PDB entry 6RFR | electron microscopy, 3.20 A resolution | chains 4 and 5 of the 42 polymer chains in the assembly

Chain 4:
Molecule: Subunit NU4M of NADH:Ubiquinone Oxidoreductase (Complex I)
Source organism: Yarrowia lipolytica
Notes: EC 7.1.1.2
UniProt: S5TMP9 (S5TMP9_YARLL); residues 1-486 here = UniProt positions 1-486
Sequence (486 residues; numbered 1 to 486; the number before each row is that of its first residue):
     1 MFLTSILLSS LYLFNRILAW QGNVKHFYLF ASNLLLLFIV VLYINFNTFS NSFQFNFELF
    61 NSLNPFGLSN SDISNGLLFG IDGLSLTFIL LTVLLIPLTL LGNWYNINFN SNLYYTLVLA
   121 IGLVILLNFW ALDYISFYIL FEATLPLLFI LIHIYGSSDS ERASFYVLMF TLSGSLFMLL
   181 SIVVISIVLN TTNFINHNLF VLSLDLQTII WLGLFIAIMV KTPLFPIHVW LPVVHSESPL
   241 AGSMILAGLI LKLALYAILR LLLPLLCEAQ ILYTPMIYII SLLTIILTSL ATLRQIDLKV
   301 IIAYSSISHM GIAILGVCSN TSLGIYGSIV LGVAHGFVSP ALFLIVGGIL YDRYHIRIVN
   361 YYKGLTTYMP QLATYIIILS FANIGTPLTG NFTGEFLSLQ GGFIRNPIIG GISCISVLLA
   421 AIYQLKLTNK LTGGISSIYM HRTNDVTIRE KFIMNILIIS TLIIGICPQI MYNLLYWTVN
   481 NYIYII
Ligand contacts:
  - 1,2-Distearoyl-sn-glycerophosphoethanolamine (3PE), molecule 1: Leu3, Thr4, Leu7, Leu59, Phe60, Asn64, Phe66, Gly67, Leu68
  - 1,2-Distearoyl-sn-glycerophosphoethanolamine (3PE), molecule 2: Leu11, Phe14, Asn15, Leu18, Thr116, Leu117, Ala120, Leu147
  - 1,2-Distearoyl-sn-glycerophosphoethanolamine (3PE), molecule 3: Leu11, Asn15, Arg16
  - 1,2-Distearoyl-sn-glycerophosphoethanolamine (3PE), molecule 4: Phe14, Leu18, Val24, Tyr28, Phe109, Asn110, Ser111, Asn112, Leu113, Thr116, Ala143, Pro146, Leu147, Ile150
  - 1,2-Distearoyl-sn-glycerophosphoethanolamine (3PE), molecule 5: Phe38, Leu42, Phe55, Asn56, Phe57, Leu59, Phe60, Leu68, Leu123, Val124, Leu126, Leu127, Trp130, Ile139, Leu140, Ala143
  - 1,2-Distearoyl-sn-glycerophosphoethanolamine (3PE), molecule 6: Ser173, Gly174, Phe177, Ile216, Val220, Ile227
  - 1,2-Distearoyl-sn-glycerophosphoethanolamine (3PE), molecule 7: Leu293, Ile422, Lys426
  - 1,2-Distearoyl-sn-glycerophosphoethanolamine (3PE), molecule 8: Thr366, Thr367, Pro370, Ala373, Thr374, Ile377, Ile378, Phe381, Leu388
  - Lauryl Maltose Neopentyl Glycol (LMN): Leu180, Val184, Asp205, Ile209, Leu212, Gly213
  - diundecyl phosphatidyl choline (PLC): Ile463, Ile466, Cys467, Ile470
  - Phosphatidylinositol (T7X): Glu161, Arg162, Phe165, Tyr166, Met169, Phe170, Ser173, Phe177, Ile227

Chain 5:
Molecule: Subunit NU5M of NADH:Ubiquinone Oxidoreductase (Complex I)
Source organism: Yarrowia lipolytica
Notes: EC 7.1.1.2
UniProt: S5TF58 (S5TF58_YARLL); residues 1-655 here = UniProt positions 1-655
Sequence (655 residues; numbered 1 to 655; the number before each row is that of its first residue):
     1 MYNAISLIII LPCISWLFPL FFGRQLGYVF VTRMTSTLII ITTLITYYYF YQLLGNNNPI
    61 NLELFNYLNI DYLDINYNFE IDALTITMLL AITTISSMVH IYSIGYMETD PHQVRFFSLL
   121 SMFTFWMIIL VTGSNYFVLF VGWEFIGVTS YLLISFWVTR LQAMKSALSA VLMNRFGDAF
   181 FVLGLCVIAY VFGTLNYSTI FATAYLINTD LLVLIMLALF IAAMAKSAQF GLHNWLTLAM
   241 EGPTPVSSLL HAATLVTAGI YLLLRSANIL EYTPTVLFII LWIGALTTLS AGLIAICSND
   301 LKRIIALSTM SQLGMMTIAI GLSAYNLALF HLLGHAFFKA LLFMSAGSII HSILNESQDI
   361 RTYGGLLSYL PYTYICITIA SLSLMAMPGL TGYYTKDIII ESTYGSYSIS NYVVYWIAYL
   421 SAVLTCVYSM KILYLTFYSN PNNNTITYYN AHESNIYITL PMFILAIFAM FAGWILKDIY
   481 LGVGTDFVGT HILPNNFSYF DTEFSITQFY KLLPLISAIL VSILIVVLNE FFAIVFNLNN
   541 KYINTVYSIF NQKLVSDQIL NHFIIFKGLV TSGNIAHHVD KGSLYRLGPV GINRLLNKAS
   601 YNVINLSSNT RSSLSMNSML ILITIVSLLL LVLVMNVNFI IVIPVLISIL YILFS
Disordered / not traced: 1
Ligand contacts:
  - 1,2-Distearoyl-sn-glycerophosphoethanolamine (3PE), molecule 1: Trp16, Leu20, Phe21, His112, Arg115, Leu119, Met122, Trp126, Val148, Leu152
  - 1,2-Distearoyl-sn-glycerophosphoethanolamine (3PE), molecule 2: Gln162, Lys165, Ser166, Leu168, Ser169, Leu172, Met173, Phe176, Ile221, Met224, Gly231, Leu238, Asn561, Ile564, Ile565, Gly568, Leu569
  - 1,2-Distearoyl-sn-glycerophosphoethanolamine (3PE), molecule 3: Asn602, Leu606, Leu620, Ile623, Thr624, Ser627, Leu628, Leu630, Leu631, Val634, Val645, Leu646, Ile649, Leu650, Ile652, Leu653, Ser655
  - diundecyl phosphatidyl choline (PLC), molecule 1: Ile10, Cys13, Glu63, Leu64, Phe65
  - diundecyl phosphatidyl choline (PLC), molecule 2: Ile296, Cys297, Asn299, Lys431, Ile525, Phe536, Asn537, Leu538, Ile543, Val546, Tyr547
  - Phosphatidylinositol (T7X), molecule 1: Leu587, Gly588, Pro589, Ile592, Asn593, Leu596
  - Phosphatidylinositol (T7X), molecule 2: Ile625, Leu628, Leu629, Val632, Leu633, Asn636

How chain 4 and chain 5 interact:
Pairs across the interface (77):
  Tyr166(4) with Pro589(5)
  Phe170(4) with Pro589(5)
  Phe225(4) with Val579(5), hydrophobic
  His228(4) with Asp580(5), salt bridge; Leu584(5)
  Val229(4) with Tyr585(5), hydrophobic
  Leu287(4) with Ile575(5)
  Leu290(4) with Ser572(5); Ile575(5), hydrophobic
  Ala291(4) with Ala576(5); Asp580(5)
  Leu293(4) with Ser572(5)
  Arg294(4) with Leu569(5), hydrogen bond (side chain-backbone); Ser572(5); Gly573(5); Ala576(5)
  Tyr304(4) with Asp580(5), hydrogen bond
  Ser322(4) with Ile70(5); Asp71(5)
  Leu323(4) with Ile70(5), hydrophobic; Tyr72(5)
  Tyr326(4) with Ile70(5), hydrophobic
  Phe381(4) with Tyr151(5), hydrophobic; Leu152(5), hydrophobic
  Ile384(4) with Arg175(5)
  Thr386(4) with Phe145(5); Val148(5); Arg175(5), hydrogen bond
  Pro387(4) with Phe140(5), hydrophobic; Val141(5), hydrophobic; Glu144(5); Phe145(5)
  Leu388(4) with Tyr77(5); Trp126(5), hydrophobic; Val141(5), hydrophobic; Phe145(5), hydrophobic
  Phe392(4) with Phe140(5), hydrophobic
  Thr393(4) with Tyr67(5), hydrogen bond
  Phe396(4) with Leu185(5), hydrophobic
  Leu397(4) with Leu68(5), hydrophobic
  Leu399(4) with Val182(5), hydrophobic
  Gln400(4) with Tyr72(5), hydrogen bond; Cys186(5); Ala189(5)
  Phe403(4) with Val187(5), hydrophobic
  Ile404(4) with Tyr72(5); Tyr190(5), hydrophobic
  Gly411(4) with Leu183(5)
  Cys414(4) with Ala179(5), hydrogen bond (side chain-backbone); Val182(5), hydrophobic; Leu183(5), hydrogen bond (side chain-backbone)
  Val417(4) with Arg175(5)
  Leu418(4) with Arg175(5); Phe176(5), hydrophobic
  Ala421(4) with Arg175(5)
  Leu425(4) with Val171(5), hydrophobic
  Lys426(4) with Leu569(5)
  Asn429(4) with Tyr151(5); Met164(5); Leu168(5)
  Gly433(4) with Val158(5); Met164(5)
  Gly434(4) with Val158(5), hydrogen bond (backbone-backbone); Thr159(5)
  Ile435(4) with Thr159(5)
  Gly465(4) with Tyr67(5)
  Ile466(4) with Phe65(5), hydrophobic; Tyr67(5); Tyr77(5), hydrogen bond (backbone-side chain)
  Cys467(4) with Phe65(5), hydrophobic; Asn66(5)
  Pro468(4) with Tyr67(5)
  Gln469(4) with Tyr67(5); Leu68(5); Asn69(5), hydrogen bond (side chain-backbone)
  Tyr472(4) with Asn69(5); Ile70(5), hydrophobic
Also at the interface, not in a pair above, chain 4 (52 interface residues in all): Pro226, Gln295, Thr366, Gly385, Ile415, Ile422, Thr428, Thr432
Also at the interface, not in a pair above, chain 5 (46 interface residues in all): Leu73, Phe137, Leu172, Val570

In short:
Chain 4 and chain 5 form an interface of 52 and 46 residues respectively; the contacts include 10 hydrogen
bonds and 1 salt bridge. Polar pairs include His228(4)-Asp580(5), Arg294(4)-Leu569(5) and Tyr304(4)-Asp580(5).
Here chain 4 is Subunit NU4M of NADH:Ubiquinone Oxidoreductase (Complex I) and chain 5 is Subunit NU5M of
NADH:Ubiquinone Oxidoreductase (Complex I), both from Yarrowia lipolytica. Entry 6RFR (Cryo-EM structure of
respiratory complex I from Yarrowia lipolytica at 3.2 A resolution) was determined by electron microscopy,
deposited together with 6RFQ and 6RFS.
